8SR2 - chains A and C of the 9 polymer chains in the assembly; structure by electron microscopy, 2.36 A resolution.

[Chain A]
Protein: Particulate methane monooxygenase alpha subunit
Source organism: Methylococcus capsulatus str. Bath
Notes: EC 1.14.18.3
Reference sequence: G1UBD1 (PMOB_METCA); numbering as in UniProt (aligned over 1-414)
Sequence (414 residues; numbered 1 to 414; the number before each row is that of its first residue):
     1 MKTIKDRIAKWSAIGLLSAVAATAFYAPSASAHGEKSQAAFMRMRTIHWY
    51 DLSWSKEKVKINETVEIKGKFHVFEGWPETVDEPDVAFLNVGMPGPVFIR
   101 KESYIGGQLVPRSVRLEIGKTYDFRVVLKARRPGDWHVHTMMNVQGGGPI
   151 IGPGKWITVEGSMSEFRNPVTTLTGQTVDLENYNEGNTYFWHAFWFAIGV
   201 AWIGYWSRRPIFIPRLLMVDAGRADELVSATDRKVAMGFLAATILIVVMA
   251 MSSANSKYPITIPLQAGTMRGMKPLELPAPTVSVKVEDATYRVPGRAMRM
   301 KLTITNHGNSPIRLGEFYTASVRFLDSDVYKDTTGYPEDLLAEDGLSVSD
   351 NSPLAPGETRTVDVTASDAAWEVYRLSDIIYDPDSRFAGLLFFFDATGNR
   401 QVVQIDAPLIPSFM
Unresolved in the structure: 1-32
Bound ions: Cu ion site 1: His33, His137, His139; Cu ion site 2: His48, His72
Small-molecule neighbours: diundecyl phosphatidyl choline (PLC): Ile244, Val248, Met251, Asn255, Thr261
Curated features (UniProtKB/Swiss-Prot):
  - binding site (Cu cation): His33, His48, His72, His137, His139

[Chain C]
Protein: Ammonia monooxygenase/methane monooxygenase, subunit C family protein
Source organism: Methylococcus capsulatus str. Bath
Notes: EC 1.14.13.25
Reference sequence: Q603F1 (Q603F1_METCA); residues 30-289 here correspond to UniProt positions 1-260 (UniProt number = residue number - 29)
Sequence (260 residues; row label = number of the first residue in the row):
    30 MAATTIGGAAAAEAPLLDKKWLTFALAIYTVFYLWVRWYEGVYGWSAGLD
    80 SFAPEFETYWMNFLYTEIVLEIVTASILWGYLWKTRDRNLAALTPREELR
   130 RNFTHLVWLVAYAWAIYWGASYFTEQDGTWHQTIVRDTDFTPSHIIEFYL
   180 SYPIYIITGFAAFIYAKTRLPFFAKGISLPYLVLVVGPFMILPNVGLNEW
   230 GHTFWFMEELFVAPLHYGFVIFGWLALAVMGTLTQTFYSFAQGGLGQSLC
   280 EAVDEGLIAK
Unresolved in the structure: 30-44, 281-289
Bound ions: Cu ion: Asp156, His160, His173
Small-molecule neighbours:
  - 1,2-dihexanoyl-sn-glycero-3-phosphocholine (HXG), molecule 1: Leu63, Arg66, Trp67, Trp143, Tyr146, Trp147, Tyr151
  - 1,2-dihexanoyl-sn-glycero-3-phosphocholine (HXG), molecule 2: Trp234, Phe235, Met236, Glu237, Pro243, Tyr246
  - 1,2-didecanoyl-sn-glycero-3-phosphocholine (P1O), molecule 1: Lys48, Trp50, Phe53, Ala54, Ile57, Tyr58, Leu107, Tyr110, Leu111, Arg130, Thr133, Val136, Trp137, Ala140, Ile186, Thr187, Tyr194, Arg198
  - 1,2-didecanoyl-sn-glycero-3-phosphocholine (P1O), molecule 2: Ser105, Trp108, Gly109, Trp112, Phe189, Phe192, Ile193, Lys196, Ile206, Leu211, Phe218
  - 1,2-didecanoyl-sn-glycero-3-phosphocholine (P1O), molecule 3: Trp108, Phe189, Ile193
  - 1,2-didecanoyl-sn-glycero-3-phosphocholine (P1O), molecule 4: Leu208, Leu211, Val212, Val215, Leu254
  - diundecyl phosphatidyl choline (PLC), molecule 1: Val60, Phe61, Trp64, Trp67, Tyr68, Tyr72, Thr87, Tyr88, Phe92, Thr95, Glu96, Leu99, Glu100, Thr103, Leu179, Ile183, Ile186
  - diundecyl phosphatidyl choline (PLC), molecule 2: Ser80, Phe81, Phe85, Met90, Leu93, Tyr94, Ile97, Val98, Ile101, Asp168, Phe169, Tyr178, Leu221, Pro222, Val224, Gly225, Glu228
  - diundecyl phosphatidyl choline (PLC), molecule 3: Ile97, Ile101, Tyr178, Pro182, Leu221
  - diundecyl phosphatidyl choline (PLC), molecule 4: Leu226, Trp229, Phe233, Trp234, Phe235, Met236
  - diundecyl phosphatidyl choline (PLC), molecule 5: Glu237, Leu239, Val241, Tyr246, Val249, Trp253

[How chain A and chain C interact]
Pairs across the interface (25; chain A residue first):
  His33(A) - Leu78(C)
  His33(A) - Asp79(C)
  His33(A) - Asp166(C)
  Gly34(A) - Val164(C)
  Glu35(A) - Asp166(C)
  Lys36(A) - Asp79(C)  salt bridge
  Lys36(A) - Phe81(C)
  Ser37(A) - Phe81(C)
  Ser37(A) - Asp166(C)  hydrogen bond (side chain-backbone)
  Met93(A) - Thr162(C)
  Pro94(A) - Trp74(C)
  Pro94(A) - Leu78(C)  hydrophobic
  Gly95(A) - Thr162(C)
  Gln145(A) - Glu237(C)
  Gly147(A) - Met236(C)
  Gly148(A) - Met236(C)
  Pro149(A) - Val164(C)  hydrophobic
  Phe212(A) - Phe266(C)  hydrophobic
  Ile213(A) - Phe266(C)  hydrophobic
  Ile213(A) - Leu278(C)  hydrophobic
  Pro214(A) - Leu278(C)
  Leu216(A) - Phe266(C)  hydrophobic
  Leu217(A) - Leu278(C)  hydrophobic
  Asp220(A) - Tyr267(C)  hydrogen bond
  Arg375(A) - Phe81(C)
Other interface residues (no listed pair), chain A (26 interface residues in all): Arg132, Trp136, Val144, Gly146, Ile151, Met218, Ala221
Other interface residues (no listed pair), chain C (19 interface residues in all): Ser80, Ile163, Arg165, Thr263, Phe269, Leu274, Cys279

[Summary]
26 residues of chain A and 19 residues of chain C are in contact; the contacts include 2 hydrogen bonds and 1
salt bridge. Polar pairs include Lys36(A)-Asp79(C), Ser37(A)-Asp166(C) and Asp220(A)-Tyr267(C). Ligands of
chain A: diundecyl phosphatidyl choline.
Here chain A is Particulate methane monooxygenase alpha subunit and chain C is Ammonia monooxygenase/methane
monooxygenase, subunit C family protein, both from Methylococcus capsulatus str. Bath. Entry 8SR2 (particulate
methane monooxygenase incubated with 4,4,4-trifluorobutanol) was determined by electron microscopy together
with 8SR5, 8SQW, 8SR1, 8SR4 and 8OYI from the same study.
